8P0B - chains A and B of the 5 polymer chains in the assembly; structure by electron microscopy, 2.87 A resolution.

Chain A:
Name: Polymerase acidic protein
From: Thogotovirus thogotoense
UniProt: P27194 (PA_THOGV); numbering as in UniProt (aligned over 1-622)
Sequence (622 residues; row label = number of the first residue in the row):
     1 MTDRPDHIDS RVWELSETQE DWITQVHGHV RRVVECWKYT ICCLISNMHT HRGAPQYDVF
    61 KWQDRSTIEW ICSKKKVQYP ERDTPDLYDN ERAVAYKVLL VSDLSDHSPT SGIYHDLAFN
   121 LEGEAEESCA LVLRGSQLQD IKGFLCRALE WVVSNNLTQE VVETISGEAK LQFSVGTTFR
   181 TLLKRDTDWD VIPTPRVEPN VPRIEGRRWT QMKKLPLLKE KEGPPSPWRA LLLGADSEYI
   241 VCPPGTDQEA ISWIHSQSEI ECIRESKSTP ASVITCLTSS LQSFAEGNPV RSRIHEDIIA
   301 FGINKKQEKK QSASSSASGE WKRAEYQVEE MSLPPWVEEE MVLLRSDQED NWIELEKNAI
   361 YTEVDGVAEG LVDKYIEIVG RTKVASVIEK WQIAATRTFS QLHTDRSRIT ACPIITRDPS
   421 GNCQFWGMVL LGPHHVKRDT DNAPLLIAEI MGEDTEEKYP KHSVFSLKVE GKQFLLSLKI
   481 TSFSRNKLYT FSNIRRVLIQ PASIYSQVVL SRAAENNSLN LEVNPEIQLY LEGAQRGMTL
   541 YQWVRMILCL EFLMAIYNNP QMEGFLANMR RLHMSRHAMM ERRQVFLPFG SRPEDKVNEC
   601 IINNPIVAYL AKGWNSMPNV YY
Disordered / not traced: 1-2, 51-52

Chain B:
Name: RNA-directed RNA polymerase catalytic subunit
From: Thogotovirus thogotoense
Notes: EC 2.7.7.48
UniProt: O41353 (RDRP_THOGV); numbering as in UniProt (aligned over 1-710)
Sequence (710 residues; each row starts with the number of its first residue):
     1 MNLFTPRSEI NPTTTQELLY AYTGPAPVAY GTRTRAVLEN IIRPYQYFYK EPNVQRALDI
    61 KTGCKEPEDI NVEGPSSGFH TASVLKLADN FFRKYRPAME KLKYWILVKL PKLKYAELSK
   121 GRQTYSFIHK RNLPAPIALE ETVEFLEQNL RRKIGPTLLS YCQAIADVME LDETTYEGAR
   181 DPRPWDIQLE EIDSDEEDPL FRQVGREETY TIKFSREELW DQMRTLNTMW KHLERGRLNR
   241 RTIATPSMLI RGFVKIVEDA AKEILENVPT SGVPVGGEEK LAKLASKQTF HTAVTGELSG
   301 DQEKFNECLD PDAMRLMWTV FLRKLGCPDW IMELFNIPFM VFKSKLADMG EGLVYTKGKL
   361 TDRKPLGEMP SEFDDLVRNV VGNSISCRLG MFMGMYNLTS TLLALISIER EELTGSHVES
   421 SDDFIHFFNC KTHEEMFKQA ETLRLTLKLV GINMSPSKCI LISPAGIGEF NSKFHHRDFV
   481 GNVATELPAL VPNGTNPMTD LAMGLNVIKH SVNTGQMNLC TGALAMRIFN HAYKYAYMAL
   541 GVTRRTRFME ENAITPLLTN QGASPVHSFS TMHLDEVALR RHLGLLDEET LRRILNPNNP
   601 VTQKGDPSMF FRIENKMPQI MEDYSVPSCF KYTLSRNRTI QDKPHKALLN KEERYQRVTS
   661 IINKLFPEVL IQEASAPGTV RESLKRRLEL VVERSDLDEE RKKRILSRIF
Disordered / not traced: 180-207, 604-621, 637-710
Differences from the reference sequence: conflict Trp-230 (Cys in O41353)

Interface between chain A and chain B:
Pairs across the interface (320; chain A residue first):
  Leu-104(A) / Lys-112(B)
  Leu-121(A) / Tyr-104(B)  hydrophobic
  Glu-122(A) / Tyr-104(B)  hydrogen bond
  Val-153(A) / Glu-100(B)
  Asn-156(A) / Arg-96(B)
  Asn-156(A) / Glu-100(B)
  Thr-158(A) / Glu-100(B)  hydrogen bond
  Thr-158(A) / Tyr-104(B)
  Gln-159(A) / Lys-103(B)  hydrogen bond
  Gln-159(A) / Leu-107(B)
  Gln-159(A) / Gly-326(B)
  Val-162(A) / Val-108(B)  hydrophobic
  Lys-170(A) / Trp-330(B)
  Leu-171(A) / Trp-330(B)
  Gln-172(A) / Pro-111(B)
  Gln-172(A) / Leu-159(B)
  Gln-172(A) / Trp-330(B)
  Phe-173(A) / Cys-162(B)
  Phe-173(A) / Gln-163(B)
  Phe-173(A) / Ala-166(B)  hydrophobic
  Phe-173(A) / Phe-253(B)  hydrophobic
  Phe-173(A) / Trp-330(B)
  Phe-173(A) / Leu-334(B)  hydrophobic
  Phe-173(A) / Ile-337(B)  hydrophobic
  Ser-174(A) / Gln-163(B)  hydrogen bond (backbone-side chain)
  Ser-174(A) / Ala-166(B)
  Gly-176(A) / Glu-170(B)
  Thr-177(A) / Glu-170(B)  hydrogen bond (backbone-side chain)
  Thr-178(A) / Glu-170(B)  hydrogen bond (backbone-side chain)
  Thr-178(A) / Arg-216(B)
  Phe-179(A) / Ala-166(B)  hydrophobic
  Phe-179(A) / Met-169(B)  hydrophobic
  Phe-179(A) / Glu-170(B)  hydrogen bond (backbone-side chain)
  Phe-179(A) / Trp-220(B)  hydrophobic
  Arg-180(A) / Glu-333(B)  salt bridge
  Leu-182(A) / Met-169(B)  hydrophobic
  Leu-182(A) / Glu-217(B)
  Leu-182(A) / Trp-220(B)
  Leu-183(A) / Ile-337(B)  hydrophobic
  Leu-183(A) / Met-340(B)
  Leu-183(A) / Val-341(B)  hydrophobic
  Arg-185(A) / Lys-61(B)
  Arg-185(A) / Glu-217(B)  salt bridge
  Arg-185(A) / Trp-220(B)
  Asp-186(A) / Lys-61(B)
  Asp-186(A) / Lys-343(B)
  Asp-186(A) / Ser-344(B)
  Asp-186(A) / Arg-388(B)  salt bridge
  Thr-187(A) / Lys-61(B)
  Thr-187(A) / Thr-62(B)  hydrogen bond
  Thr-187(A) / Asp-312(B)  hydrogen bond
  Thr-187(A) / Arg-315(B)  hydrogen bond
  Thr-187(A) / Met-340(B)
  Asp-188(A) / Lys-61(B)
  Asp-188(A) / Thr-62(B)  hydrogen bond (backbone-side chain)
  Trp-189(A) / Thr-62(B)
  Trp-189(A) / Phe-79(B)  hydrophobic
  Trp-189(A) / Thr-81(B)
  Trp-189(A) / Asp-312(B)
  Trp-189(A) / Leu-316(B)  hydrophobic
  Trp-189(A) / Met-340(B)
  Asp-190(A) / Arg-315(B)  hydrogen bond (backbone-side chain)
  Asp-190(A) / Met-340(B)
  Val-191(A) / Arg-315(B)  hydrogen bond (backbone-side chain)
  Val-191(A) / Glu-333(B)
  Val-191(A) / Asn-336(B)  hydrogen bond (backbone-side chain)
  Val-191(A) / Met-340(B)  hydrophobic
  Ile-192(A) / Arg-323(B)
  Ile-192(A) / Asp-329(B)
  Ile-192(A) / Met-332(B)  hydrophobic
  Ile-192(A) / Glu-333(B)
  Ile-192(A) / Asn-336(B)
  Pro-193(A) / Arg-315(B)
  Pro-193(A) / Thr-319(B)
  Pro-193(A) / Arg-323(B)  hydrogen bond (backbone-side chain)
  Pro-193(A) / Asn-336(B)
  Thr-194(A) / Arg-323(B)
  Pro-195(A) / Thr-81(B)
  Pro-195(A) / Leu-316(B)
  Val-197(A) / Leu-85(B)  hydrophobic
  Glu-198(A) / Ala-82(B)
  Pro-199(A) / Ala-82(B)
  Pro-199(A) / Leu-85(B)  hydrophobic
  Pro-199(A) / Lys-86(B)
  Asn-200(A) / Ala-82(B)  hydrogen bond (backbone-backbone)
  Asn-200(A) / Ser-83(B)  hydrogen bond (backbone-backbone)
  Asn-200(A) / Lys-86(B)
  Val-201(A) / Lys-86(B)
  Val-201(A) / Arg-410(B)
  Val-201(A) / Leu-449(B)  hydrophobic
  Pro-202(A) / Pro-67(B)  hydrophobic
  Pro-202(A) / His-80(B)
  Pro-202(A) / Ser-83(B)
  Arg-203(A) / Glu-412(B)  salt bridge
  Ile-204(A) / Ile-70(B)  hydrophobic
  Ile-204(A) / Val-72(B)  hydrophobic
  Ile-204(A) / Leu-445(B)
  Ile-204(A) / Leu-449(B)  hydrophobic
  Glu-205(A) / Val-72(B)
  Gly-206(A) / Glu-441(B)
  Arg-207(A) / Val-72(B)
  Arg-207(A) / Glu-73(B)  salt bridge
  Arg-207(A) / Glu-441(B)  hydrogen bond (backbone-side chain)
  Trp-209(A) / Ala-440(B)  hydrophobic
  Trp-209(A) / Glu-441(B)  hydrogen bond
  Trp-209(A) / Leu-461(B)  hydrophobic
  Ala-313(A) / Lys-359(B)
  Ala-313(A) / Leu-360(B)
  Ser-314(A) / Leu-360(B)
  Ser-316(A) / Lys-357(B)
  Ser-316(A) / Gly-358(B)
  Ala-317(A) / Lys-357(B)
  Ala-317(A) / Leu-360(B)  hydrophobic
  Gly-319(A) / Lys-357(B)
  Glu-320(A) / Thr-356(B)
  Glu-320(A) / Lys-357(B)
  Trp-321(A) / Tyr-355(B)
  Trp-321(A) / Thr-356(B)
  Trp-321(A) / Lys-357(B)
  Trp-321(A) / Asp-362(B)
  Trp-321(A) / Lys-364(B)
  Trp-321(A) / Met-369(B)
  Lys-322(A) / Tyr-355(B)
  Lys-322(A) / Thr-356(B)  hydrogen bond (backbone-backbone)
  Arg-323(A) / Arg-35(B)
  Arg-323(A) / Leu-353(B)
  Arg-323(A) / Val-354(B)  hydrogen bond (side chain-backbone)
  Arg-323(A) / Tyr-355(B)
  Arg-323(A) / Glu-372(B)  salt bridge
  Ala-324(A) / Val-354(B)  hydrogen bond (backbone-backbone)
  Ala-324(A) / Tyr-355(B)
  Ala-324(A) / Thr-356(B)
  Tyr-326(A) / Val-354(B)
  Glu-354(A) / His-531(B)
  Leu-355(A) / Arg-527(B)
  Leu-355(A) / Ile-528(B)  hydrophobic
  Leu-355(A) / His-531(B)
  Glu-356(A) / Arg-527(B)
  Glu-356(A) / Asn-530(B)
  Glu-356(A) / Lys-534(B)  salt bridge
  Glu-356(A) / Pro-565(B)
  Lys-357(A) / Arg-527(B)
  Lys-357(A) / Pro-565(B)
  Asn-358(A) / Ala-523(B)  hydrogen bond (side chain-backbone)
  Asn-358(A) / Met-526(B)
  Asn-358(A) / Arg-527(B)
  Asn-358(A) / His-567(B)
  Ala-359(A) / Val-566(B)
  Ala-359(A) / His-567(B)  hydrogen bond (backbone-backbone)
  Ala-359(A) / Ser-568(B)
  Tyr-361(A) / Val-566(B)  hydrogen bond (side chain-backbone)
  Tyr-361(A) / Ser-568(B)
  Tyr-361(A) / Thr-571(B)
  Tyr-361(A) / Leu-583(B)
  Thr-362(A) / Ser-570(B)  hydrogen bond
  Asp-365(A) / Ser-568(B)  hydrogen bond
  Asp-365(A) / Phe-569(B)
  Asp-365(A) / Ser-570(B)  hydrogen bond
  Val-367(A) / Leu-519(B)  hydrophobic
  Ala-368(A) / Leu-519(B)
  Ala-368(A) / Ala-523(B)  hydrophobic
  Glu-369(A) / Ala-523(B)
  Glu-369(A) / Arg-527(B)  salt bridge
  Leu-371(A) / Cys-520(B)  hydrophobic
  Val-372(A) / Cys-520(B)
  Val-372(A) / Ala-523(B)  hydrophobic
  Val-372(A) / Leu-524(B)
  Val-372(A) / Arg-527(B)
  Asp-373(A) / Arg-527(B)  salt bridge
  Tyr-375(A) / Leu-524(B)  hydrophobic
  Ile-376(A) / Arg-527(B)
  Thr-396(A) / Tyr-535(B)
  Thr-440(A) / Val-28(B)
  Lys-487(A) / Pro-25(B)
  Tyr-489(A) / Val-491(B)
  Thr-490(A) / Thr-23(B)
  Thr-490(A) / Gly-24(B)
  Thr-490(A) / Pro-25(B)
  Phe-491(A) / Pro-25(B)
  Asn-493(A) / Leu-490(B)
  Asn-493(A) / Val-491(B)
  Arg-495(A) / Ile-528(B)
  Arg-495(A) / His-531(B)
  Arg-496(A) / Tyr-22(B)
  Arg-496(A) / Leu-487(B)
  Arg-496(A) / Pro-488(B)
  Val-497(A) / Thr-23(B)
  Leu-498(A) / Leu-524(B)
  Ile-499(A) / Leu-487(B)  hydrophobic
  Ile-499(A) / Leu-490(B)  hydrophobic
  Ile-499(A) / Thr-521(B)
  Gln-500(A) / Glu-17(B)  hydrogen bond (side chain-backbone)
  Gln-500(A) / Tyr-20(B)  hydrogen bond (side chain-backbone)
  Gln-500(A) / Tyr-22(B)  hydrogen bond
  Ala-502(A) / Leu-524(B)  hydrophobic
  Ser-503(A) / Glu-17(B)  hydrogen bond
  Ser-503(A) / Asn-518(B)
  Ser-503(A) / Thr-521(B)
  Ile-504(A) / Leu-18(B)  hydrophobic
  Ser-506(A) / Asn-518(B)  hydrogen bond
  Ser-506(A) / Cys-520(B)
  Gln-507(A) / Thr-14(B)
  Gln-507(A) / Glu-17(B)  hydrogen bond
  Val-508(A) / Ile-10(B)  hydrophobic
  Leu-510(A) / Leu-519(B)  hydrophobic
  Arg-512(A) / Glu-9(B)  salt bridge
  Glu-526(A) / Ser-8(B)
  Glu-526(A) / Glu-9(B)
  Ile-527(A) / Glu-9(B)
  Gln-528(A) / Pro-6(B)
  Gln-528(A) / Arg-7(B)  hydrogen bond (backbone-backbone)
  Gln-528(A) / Ser-8(B)
  Leu-529(A) / Asn-2(B)
  Leu-529(A) / Leu-3(B)
  Leu-529(A) / Thr-5(B)
  Leu-529(A) / Pro-6(B)  hydrophobic
  Leu-529(A) / Arg-7(B)
  Tyr-530(A) / Asn-2(B)  hydrogen bond (backbone-side chain)
  Tyr-530(A) / Arg-7(B)
  Leu-531(A) / Asn-2(B)
  Trp-543(A) / Leu-3(B)  hydrogen bond (side chain-backbone)
  Trp-543(A) / Pro-6(B)  hydrophobic
  Trp-543(A) / Ile-10(B)  hydrophobic
  Trp-543(A) / Thr-15(B)
  Met-546(A) / Leu-3(B)  hydrophobic
  Ile-547(A) / Leu-18(B)  hydrophobic
  Leu-550(A) / Phe-4(B)  hydrophobic
  Glu-551(A) / Phe-4(B)
  Glu-551(A) / Leu-18(B)
  Glu-551(A) / Tyr-20(B)
  Met-554(A) / Phe-4(B)  hydrophobic
  Met-554(A) / Leu-18(B)
  Met-554(A) / Tyr-20(B)
  Ala-555(A) / Thr-23(B)
  Ala-555(A) / Gly-24(B)
  Ala-555(A) / Pro-25(B)
  Asn-558(A) / Ala-21(B)
  Asn-558(A) / Gly-24(B)
  Asn-558(A) / Pro-25(B)  hydrogen bond (side chain-backbone)
  Asn-558(A) / Arg-235(B)
  Pro-560(A) / Pro-27(B)  hydrophobic
  Pro-560(A) / Arg-237(B)
  Pro-560(A) / Leu-238(B)
  Pro-560(A) / Arg-240(B)
  Glu-563(A) / Ala-26(B)
  Glu-563(A) / Pro-27(B)
  Glu-563(A) / Arg-235(B)  salt bridge
  Glu-563(A) / Gly-236(B)
  Leu-566(A) / Leu-19(B)
  Leu-566(A) / Tyr-20(B)
  Leu-566(A) / Ala-21(B)
  Ala-567(A) / Gly-236(B)
  Asn-568(A) / Lys-458(B)
  Arg-570(A) / Gln-16(B)  hydrogen bond (backbone-side chain)
  Arg-570(A) / Leu-19(B)  hydrogen bond (side chain-backbone)
  Arg-570(A) / Tyr-20(B)  hydrogen bond
  Arg-571(A) / Asp-301(B)  salt bridge
  Arg-571(A) / Ser-457(B)
  Arg-571(A) / Lys-458(B)
  His-573(A) / Met-1(B)
  His-573(A) / Phe-4(B)  hydrogen bond (side chain-backbone)
  His-573(A) / Thr-5(B)
  His-573(A) / Pro-12(B)  hydrogen bond (side chain-backbone)
  His-573(A) / Thr-15(B)  hydrogen bond
  His-573(A) / Gln-16(B)
  His-573(A) / Leu-19(B)
  Met-574(A) / Gln-16(B)
  Met-574(A) / Ile-467(B)  hydrophobic
  Met-574(A) / Gly-468(B)
  Met-574(A) / Glu-469(B)
  Ser-575(A) / Ile-460(B)
  Arg-576(A) / Thr-5(B)
  His-577(A) / Asn-11(B)
  His-577(A) / Pro-12(B)
  His-577(A) / Thr-13(B)  hydrogen bond
  His-577(A) / His-476(B)
  Ala-578(A) / Ile-462(B)  hydrophobic
  Ala-578(A) / Ile-467(B)  hydrophobic
  Met-580(A) / Pro-6(B)
  Met-580(A) / Pro-12(B)
  Glu-581(A) / Ile-467(B)
  Glu-581(A) / His-476(B)  salt bridge
  Glu-581(A) / Arg-477(B)  salt bridge
  Arg-583(A) / Ile-462(B)
  Arg-583(A) / Ser-463(B)
  Arg-583(A) / Pro-464(B)  hydrogen bond (side chain-backbone)
  Arg-583(A) / Ala-465(B)  hydrogen bond (side chain-backbone)
  Arg-583(A) / Ile-467(B)
  Arg-583(A) / Arg-477(B)
  Gln-584(A) / Leu-461(B)
  Gln-584(A) / Ile-462(B)
  Gln-584(A) / Ser-463(B)  hydrogen bond (backbone-backbone)
  Val-585(A) / Ile-460(B)  hydrophobic
  Val-585(A) / Leu-461(B)
  Val-585(A) / Ile-462(B)  hydrophobic
  Phe-586(A) / Phe-437(B)  hydrophobic
  Phe-586(A) / Ile-460(B)
  Phe-586(A) / Leu-461(B)  hydrogen bond (backbone-backbone)
  Leu-587(A) / Cys-459(B)
  Pro-588(A) / Pro-456(B)
  Pro-588(A) / Cys-459(B)
  Phe-589(A) / Glu-73(B)
  Phe-589(A) / Pro-456(B)
  Gly-590(A) / Pro-456(B)
  Ser-591(A) / Pro-456(B)
  Ser-591(A) / Ser-457(B)
  Arg-592(A) / Ser-457(B)  hydrogen bond (backbone-side chain)
  Pro-593(A) / Ser-457(B)
  Lys-596(A) / Ser-457(B)
  Lys-596(A) / Lys-458(B)
  Glu-599(A) / Leu-238(B)
  Cys-600(A) / Leu-238(B)  hydrophobic
  Leu-610(A) / Met-1(B)
  Leu-610(A) / Phe-4(B)  hydrophobic
  Gly-613(A) / Met-1(B)
  Gly-613(A) / Asn-2(B)
  Trp-614(A) / Met-1(B)
  Met-617(A) / Met-1(B)
  Met-617(A) / Asn-2(B)
  Met-617(A) / Thr-5(B)  hydrogen bond
Also at the interface, not in a pair above, chain A (157 interface residues in all): Ser-102, Leu-149, Leu-157, Val-175, Lys-184, Ser-312, Val-364, Asn-486, Ile-494, Pro-525, Arg-536, Met-538, Gln-561, Met-562, Gly-564, Met-569, Tyr-609, Ser-616
Also at the interface, not in a pair above, chain B (159 interface residues in all): Leu-87, Lys-109, Thr-157, Met-223, Leu-298, Ser-299, Thr-361, Ser-371, His-433, Arg-444, Met-454, Gly-466, Phe-474, Ala-525, Leu-540, Ser-564

Summary:
157 residues of chain A and 159 residues of chain B are in contact; the contacts include 51 hydrogen bonds and
14 salt bridges. Polar contacts include Arg-180(A)/Glu-333(B), Arg-185(A)/Glu-217(B) and
Asp-186(A)/Arg-388(B).
Chain A is Polymerase acidic protein and chain B is RNA-directed RNA polymerase catalytic subunit, both from
Thogotovirus thogotoense; the structure, Thogoto virus polymerase in Mode B conformation and bound to 32-mer
loop promoter RNA, was determined by electron microscopy.
